PDB entry 8GML | X-ray diffraction, 2.57 A resolution | chains A and P of the 3 polymer chains in the assembly

Chain A:
Molecule: DNA polymerase eta
Source organism: Homo sapiens
Notes: EC 2.7.7.7
UniProtKB: Q9Y253 (POLH_HUMAN); residue numbers follow UniProt; this construct covers 1-432
Chain sequence (432 residues; row label = number of the first residue in the row):
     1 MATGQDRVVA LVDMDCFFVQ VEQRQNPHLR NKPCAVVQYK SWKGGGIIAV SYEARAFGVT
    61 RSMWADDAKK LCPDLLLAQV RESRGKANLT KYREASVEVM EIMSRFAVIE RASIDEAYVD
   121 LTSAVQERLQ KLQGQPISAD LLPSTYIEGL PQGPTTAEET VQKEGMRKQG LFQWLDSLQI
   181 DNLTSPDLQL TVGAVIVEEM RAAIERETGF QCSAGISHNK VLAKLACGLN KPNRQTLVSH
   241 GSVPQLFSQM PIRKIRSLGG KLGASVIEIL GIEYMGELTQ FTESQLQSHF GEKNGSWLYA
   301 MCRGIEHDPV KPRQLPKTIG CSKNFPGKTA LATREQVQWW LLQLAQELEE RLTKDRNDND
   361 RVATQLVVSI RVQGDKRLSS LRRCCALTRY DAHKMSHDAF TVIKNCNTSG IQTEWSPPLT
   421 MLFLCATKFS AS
Unresolved in the structure: 155-159
Bound ions: Ca2+: Asp-13 (together with 5-FdUTP)
Small-molecule neighbours: 5-FdUTP (B7P; 2'-deoxy-5-fluorouridine 5'-(tetrahydrogen triphosphate)): Asp-13, Met-14, Asp-15, Cys-16, Phe-17, Phe-18, Ile-48, Ala-49, Tyr-52, Arg-55, Arg-61, Ile-114, Asp-115, Glu-116, Lys-231
Curated features (UniProtKB/Swiss-Prot):
  - binding site (Mg(2+)): Asp-13, Met-14, Asp-115, Glu-116
  - binding site (Mn(2+)): Asp-13, Met-14, Asp-115, Glu-116
  - binding site (a 2'-deoxyribonucleoside 5'-triphosphate): Arg-61
  - natural variant: Val-37 (deletion: In XPV), Leu-75 (deletion: In XPV), Arg-93 (R93P: In XPV), Arg-111 (R111H: In XPV), Thr-122 (T122P: In XPV), Gly-153 (G153D: In a breast cancer sample), Thr-191 (T191P: In XPV), Gly-263 (G263V: In XPV), Val-266 (V266D: In XPV), Gly-295 (G295R: In XPV), Arg-361 (R361S: In XPV)
  - mutagenesis: Tyr-52 (Y52A/F: Reduces DNA polymerase activity; Y52E: Reduces DNA polymerase activity. Increases fidelity of replication and reduces translesion bypass), Arg-61 (R61A: Reduces enzymatic activity by two-thirds), Ser-62 (S62G: Increased DNA polymerase activity and translesion bypass compared to wild-type), Ala-68 (A68S/V: Severe reduction in thymine dimer translesion bypass), Asn-324 to Pro-326 (Reduces binding to chromatin and to monoubiquitinated PCNA. Abolishes binding to monoubiquitinated PCNA; when associated with 705-E--H-713 Del)

Chain P:
Molecule: 8-nt DNA strand
Sequence (8 nucleotides; row label = number of the first residue in the row):
     1 AGTGTGAG

How chain A and chain P interact:
Pairs across the interface (23; chain A residue first):
  Ser-113(A) / DG8(P)  hydrogen bond to the phosphate
  Asp-115(A) / DG8(P)  phosphate contact
  Glu-116(A) / DG8(P)  phosphate contact
  Lys-224(A) / DG8(P)  salt bridge to the phosphate
  Ile-255(A) / DA7(P)  phosphate contact
  Arg-256(A) / DA7(P)  phosphate contact
  Ser-257(A) / DG6(P)  phosphate contact
  Ser-257(A) / DA7(P)  hydrogen bond to the phosphate
  Leu-258(A) / DA7(P)  hydrogen bond to the phosphate
  Gly-259(A) / DA7(P)  hydrogen bond to the phosphate
  Gly-260(A) / DG6(P)  phosphate contact
  Gly-260(A) / DA7(P)  hydrogen bond to the phosphate
  Lys-261(A) / DT5(P)  salt bridge to the phosphate
  Lys-261(A) / DG6(P)  hydrogen bond to the phosphate
  Leu-262(A) / DG6(P)  hydrogen bond to the phosphate
  Arg-377(A) / DG4(P)  salt bridge to the phosphate
  Leu-381(A) / DT3(P)  phosphate contact
  Arg-382(A) / DA1(P)  sugar contact
  Arg-382(A) / DG2(P)  salt bridge to the phosphate
  Arg-382(A) / DT3(P)  hydrogen bond to the phosphate
  Arg-383(A) / DG2(P)  salt bridge to the phosphate
  Cys-384(A) / DA1(P)  sugar contact
  Cys-384(A) / DG2(P)  hydrogen bond to the phosphate
Other interface residues (no listed pair), chain A (19 interface residues in all): Gln-365, Leu-378

Summary:
19 residues of chain A face 8 of chain P across their interface, with 9 hydrogen bonds and 5 salt bridges.
Among the polar pairs are Ser-113(A)/DG8(P), Ser-257(A)/DA7(P) and Leu-258(A)/DA7(P). Chain A binds 5-FdUTP.
Here chain A is DNA polymerase eta (Homo sapiens) and chain P is an 8-nt DNA strand. Entry 8GML (Crystal
structure of human DNA polymerase eta incorporating 5F-dUTP across dG) was determined by X-ray diffraction.
